Entry 9KVD (electron microscopy, 3.44 A resolution); this record covers chains A and B of the 7 polymer chains in the assembly.

Chain A:
Name: The heavy chain of 4C11
Source organism: Macaca mulatta
Amino-acid sequence (123 residues; numbered 1 to 123; the number before each row is that of its first residue):
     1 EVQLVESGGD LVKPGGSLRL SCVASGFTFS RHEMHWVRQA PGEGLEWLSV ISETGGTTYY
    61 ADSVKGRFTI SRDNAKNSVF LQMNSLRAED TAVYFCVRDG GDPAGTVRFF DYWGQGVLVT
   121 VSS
Disordered / not traced: 1, 123
Disulfides: Cys22-Cys96

Chain B:
Name: The light chain of 4C11
Source organism: Macaca mulatta
Amino-acid sequence (107 residues; numbered 124 to 230; the number before each row is that of its first residue):
   124 DIQMSQSPSS LSASVGDRVT ITCRASQGIT SFLNWYQKKP GKAPTLLIYS SNRLASAVPS
   184 RFSGSGSGTE FTLTISSLQP EDFATYYCQQ YISFPLTFGG GTKVELK
Disulfides: Cys146-Cys211

Chain A / chain B interface:
Contacting residue pairs - 22 pairs, chain A then chain B:
  Val37(A) with Phe221(B), hydrophobic
  Gln39(A) with Lys161(B); Tyr210(B)
  Leu45(A) with Tyr210(B), hydrophobic; Phe221(B), hydrophobic
  Trp47(A) with Phe217(B), hydrophobic; Pro218(B), hydrophobic; Leu219(B)
  Val50(A) with Phe217(B), hydrophobic
  Tyr59(A) with Phe217(B), hydrophobic
  Thr106(A) with Tyr214(B)
  Arg108(A) with Asn157(B), hydrogen bond (backbone-side chain); Tyr214(B)
  Phe109(A) with Asn157(B); Leu169(B), hydrophobic
  Phe110(A) with Tyr159(B), hydrogen bond (backbone-side chain); Leu169(B); Leu219(B), hydrophobic; Phe221(B), hydrophobic
  Trp113(A) with Pro167(B); Phe221(B), hydrophobic
  Gly114(A) with Ala166(B)
Also at the interface, not in a pair above, chain A (16 interface residues in all): Gly44, Phe95, Asp111, Gln115
Also at the interface, not in a pair above, chain B (14 interface residues in all): Thr168, Tyr172

In short:
Chain A and chain B form an interface of 16 and 14 residues respectively, with 2 hydrogen bonds. Polar
contacts include Arg108(A)-Asn157(B) and Phe110(A)-Tyr159(B).
Chain A is the heavy chain of 4C11 and chain B is the light chain of 4C11, both from Macaca mulatta; the
structure, Cryo-EM structure of SARS-CoV-2 prototype spike protein in complex with triple-nAb 3G5, 4H5 and
4C11, was determined by electron microscopy.
